PDB entry 6PPV | X-ray diffraction, 2.05 A resolution | chains E and G of the 8 polymer chains in the assembly

[Chain E]
Name: U6 snRNA-associated Sm-like protein LSm5
From: Schizosaccharomyces pombe (strain 972 / ATCC 24843)
Reference sequence: O42978 (LSM5_SCHPO); residues 1-80 here = UniProt positions 1-80
Amino-acid sequence (80 residues; row label = number of the first residue in the row):
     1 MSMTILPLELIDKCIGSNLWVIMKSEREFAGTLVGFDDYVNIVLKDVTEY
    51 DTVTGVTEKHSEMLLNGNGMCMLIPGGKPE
Unresolved in the structure: 1-4, 80
Swiss-Prot annotation at these positions:
  - mutagenesis: N66 to N68 (Mildly impairs RNA-binding)
From the paper describing this entry:
  - binding site for the 6-nt RNA strand: Y39, N66, N68

[Chain G]
Name: U6 snRNA-associated Sm-like protein LSm7
From: Schizosaccharomyces pombe (strain 972 / ATCC 24843)
Reference sequence: O74499 (LSM7_SCHPO); numbering as in UniProt (aligned over 1-113)
Amino-acid sequence (113 residues; each row starts with the number of its first residue):
     1 MSSLQKRPGPGNSSQPTERPRKESILDLSRYQDQRIQATFTGGRQITGIL
    51 KGFDQLMNLVLDDVEEQLRNPEDGKLTGAIRKLGLVVVRGTTLVLIAPMD
   101 GSEEIPNPFVQAE
Unresolved in the structure: 1-23, 109-113

[How chain E and chain G interact]
Pairs across the interface (47; chain E residue first):
  I5(E) - K51(G)
  I5(E) - G52(G)
  I5(E) - F53(G)
  I5(E) - V60(G)
  L6(E) - F53(G)
  P7(E) - F53(G)
  P7(E) - D54(G)
  P7(E) - N58(G)
  P7(E) - L59(G)
  P7(E) - V60(G)  hydrophobic
  P7(E) - V87(G)
  L10(E) - V60(G)  hydrophobic
  L10(E) - L85(G)  hydrophobic
  L10(E) - V87(G)  hydrophobic
  I11(E) - V87(G)  hydrophobic
  W20(E) - R81(G)
  W20(E) - L83(G)  hydrophobic
  I22(E) - R44(G)
  I22(E) - R81(G)
  M23(E) - R44(G)  hydrogen bond (backbone-side chain)
  K24(E) - T41(G)
  K24(E) - R44(G)
  S25(E) - R44(G)  hydrogen bond (backbone-side chain)
  E26(E) - R44(G)
  E26(E) - R69(G)  salt bridge
  E28(E) - R81(G)  salt bridge
  Y39(E) - R89(G)  hydrogen bond (backbone-side chain)
  V40(E) - R89(G)
  N68(E) - T92(G)
  M70(E) - R89(G)
  M70(E) - T92(G)  hydrogen bond (backbone-side chain)
  C71(E) - F40(G)
  C71(E) - V87(G)
  C71(E) - V88(G)
  C71(E) - R89(G)  hydrogen bond (backbone-backbone)
  C71(E) - T92(G)
  M72(E) - F40(G)  hydrophobic
  M72(E) - I46(G)  hydrophobic
  M72(E) - L83(G)  hydrophobic
  M72(E) - V86(G)  hydrophobic
  M72(E) - V87(G)
  L73(E) - V86(G)
  L73(E) - V87(G)  hydrogen bond (backbone-backbone)
  I74(E) - L83(G)
  I74(E) - L85(G)
  I74(E) - V86(G)  hydrophobic
  P75(E) - L85(G)
Other interface residues (no listed pair), chain E (24 interface residues in all): L8, R27, G69
Other interface residues (no listed pair), chain G (21 interface residues in all): E66

[Overview]
Chain E and chain G form an interface of 24 and 21 residues respectively, with 6 hydrogen bonds and 2 salt
bridges. Polar pairs include E26(E)-R69(G), E28(E)-R81(G) and M23(E)-R44(G). UniProt lists 3 mutagenesis sites
on chain E. The paper reports a binding site for the 6-nt RNA strand at Y39(E), N66(E) and N68(E).
Here chain E is U6 snRNA-associated Sm-like protein LSm5 and chain G is U6 snRNA-associated Sm-like protein
LSm7, both from Schizosaccharomyces pombe (strain 972 / ATCC 24843). Entry 6PPV (Structure of S. pombe Lsm1-7
with RNA, polyuridine with 3' guanosine) was determined by X-ray diffraction, deposited together with 6PPN,
6PPP and 6PPQ.
